PDB entry 4MS6 | X-ray diffraction, 1.72 A resolution | chain A

[Chain A]
Molecule: Leukotriene A-4 hydrolase
Organism: Homo sapiens
Notes: EC 3.3.2.6
UniProtKB: P09960 (LKHA4_HUMAN); residues 0-610 here correspond to UniProt positions 1-611 (UniProt number = residue number + 1)
Chain sequence (611 residues; numbered 0 to 610; the number before each row is that of its first residue; numbering starts at 0):
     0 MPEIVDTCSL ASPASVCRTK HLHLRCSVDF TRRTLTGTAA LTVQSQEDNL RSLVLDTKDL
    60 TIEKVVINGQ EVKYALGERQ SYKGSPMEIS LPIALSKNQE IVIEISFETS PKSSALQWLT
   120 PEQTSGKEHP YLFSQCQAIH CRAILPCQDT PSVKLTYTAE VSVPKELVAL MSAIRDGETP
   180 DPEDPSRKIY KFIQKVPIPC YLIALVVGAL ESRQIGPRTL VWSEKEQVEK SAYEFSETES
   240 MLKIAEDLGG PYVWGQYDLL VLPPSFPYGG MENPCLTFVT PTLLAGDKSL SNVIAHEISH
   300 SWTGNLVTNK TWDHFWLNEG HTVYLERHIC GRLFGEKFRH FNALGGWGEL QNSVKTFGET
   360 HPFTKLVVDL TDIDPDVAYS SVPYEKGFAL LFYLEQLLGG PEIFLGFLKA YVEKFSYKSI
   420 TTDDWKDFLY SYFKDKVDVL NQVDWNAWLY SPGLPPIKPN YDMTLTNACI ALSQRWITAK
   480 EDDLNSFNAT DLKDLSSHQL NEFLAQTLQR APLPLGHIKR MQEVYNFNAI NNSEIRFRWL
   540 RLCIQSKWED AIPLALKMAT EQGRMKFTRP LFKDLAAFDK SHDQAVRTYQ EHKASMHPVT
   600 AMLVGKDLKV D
Disordered / not traced: 0-2
UniProt features mapped onto this chain:
  - active site: Glu-296 (Proton acceptor), Tyr-383 (Proton donor)
  - binding site (a peptide): Gln-134 to Gln-136, Pro-266 to Glu-271, Arg-563 to Lys-565
  - binding site (Zn(2+)): His-295, His-299, Glu-318
  - site: Glu-271 (Pro-Gly-Pro binding), Asp-375 (Essential for epoxide hydrolase activity, but not for aminopeptidase activity), Tyr-378 (Covalently modified during suicide inhibition by leukotrienes), Gly-562 (Pro-Gly-Pro binding)
  - modified residue: Lys-72 (N6-acetyllysine), Lys-336 (N6-acetyllysine), Lys-413 (N6-acetyllysine), Ser-415 (Phosphoserine), Lys-572 (N6-acetyllysine)
Ion coordination: ytterbium (III) ion site 1: Asp-47 (together with acetic acid); ytterbium (III) ion site 2 near Glu-70 (its only coordinating residue here); Zn2+: His-295, His-299, Glu-318 (together with 28T); ytterbium (III) ion site 3: Asp-481 (together with acetic acid)
Small-molecule neighbours: 28T: Gln-136, Tyr-267, Gly-268, Gly-269, Met-270, Glu-271, His-295, Glu-296, His-299, Phe-314, Glu-318, Thr-321, Tyr-378, Tyr-383, Arg-563, Lys-565
What the authors report for this chain:
  - binding site for the ligand 28T: Glu-271, Tyr-383, Arg-563
  - catalytic residues: Glu-296, Tyr-383
  - Zn2+ coordination: His-295, His-299, Glu-318

[In short]
Bound to chain A: 28T. The Zn2+ site is built by His-295, His-299 and Glu-318. UniProt lists active-site
residues Glu-296 and Tyr-383, 12 peptide-binding residues and 3 Zn2+-binding residues. From the paper:
catalytic residues Glu-296 and Tyr-383; a binding site for the ligand 28T at Glu-271, Tyr-383 and Arg-563.
Chain A is Leukotriene A-4 hydrolase (Homo sapiens); the structure, Human Leukotriene A4 Hydrolase in complex
with Pro-Gly-Pro analogue, was determined by X-ray diffraction, deposited together with 4L2L and 4MKT.
